4A3M - chains A and T of the 15 polymer chains in the assembly; structure by X-ray diffraction, 3.90 A resolution.

# Chain A
Molecule: DNA-directed RNA polymerase II subunit RPB1
Organism: Saccharomyces cerevisiae
Notes: EC 2.7.7.6
UniProtKB: P04050 (RPB1_YEAST); residue numbers follow UniProt; this construct covers 1-1732
Chain sequence (1732 residues; numbered 1 to 1732; the number before each row is that of its first residue):
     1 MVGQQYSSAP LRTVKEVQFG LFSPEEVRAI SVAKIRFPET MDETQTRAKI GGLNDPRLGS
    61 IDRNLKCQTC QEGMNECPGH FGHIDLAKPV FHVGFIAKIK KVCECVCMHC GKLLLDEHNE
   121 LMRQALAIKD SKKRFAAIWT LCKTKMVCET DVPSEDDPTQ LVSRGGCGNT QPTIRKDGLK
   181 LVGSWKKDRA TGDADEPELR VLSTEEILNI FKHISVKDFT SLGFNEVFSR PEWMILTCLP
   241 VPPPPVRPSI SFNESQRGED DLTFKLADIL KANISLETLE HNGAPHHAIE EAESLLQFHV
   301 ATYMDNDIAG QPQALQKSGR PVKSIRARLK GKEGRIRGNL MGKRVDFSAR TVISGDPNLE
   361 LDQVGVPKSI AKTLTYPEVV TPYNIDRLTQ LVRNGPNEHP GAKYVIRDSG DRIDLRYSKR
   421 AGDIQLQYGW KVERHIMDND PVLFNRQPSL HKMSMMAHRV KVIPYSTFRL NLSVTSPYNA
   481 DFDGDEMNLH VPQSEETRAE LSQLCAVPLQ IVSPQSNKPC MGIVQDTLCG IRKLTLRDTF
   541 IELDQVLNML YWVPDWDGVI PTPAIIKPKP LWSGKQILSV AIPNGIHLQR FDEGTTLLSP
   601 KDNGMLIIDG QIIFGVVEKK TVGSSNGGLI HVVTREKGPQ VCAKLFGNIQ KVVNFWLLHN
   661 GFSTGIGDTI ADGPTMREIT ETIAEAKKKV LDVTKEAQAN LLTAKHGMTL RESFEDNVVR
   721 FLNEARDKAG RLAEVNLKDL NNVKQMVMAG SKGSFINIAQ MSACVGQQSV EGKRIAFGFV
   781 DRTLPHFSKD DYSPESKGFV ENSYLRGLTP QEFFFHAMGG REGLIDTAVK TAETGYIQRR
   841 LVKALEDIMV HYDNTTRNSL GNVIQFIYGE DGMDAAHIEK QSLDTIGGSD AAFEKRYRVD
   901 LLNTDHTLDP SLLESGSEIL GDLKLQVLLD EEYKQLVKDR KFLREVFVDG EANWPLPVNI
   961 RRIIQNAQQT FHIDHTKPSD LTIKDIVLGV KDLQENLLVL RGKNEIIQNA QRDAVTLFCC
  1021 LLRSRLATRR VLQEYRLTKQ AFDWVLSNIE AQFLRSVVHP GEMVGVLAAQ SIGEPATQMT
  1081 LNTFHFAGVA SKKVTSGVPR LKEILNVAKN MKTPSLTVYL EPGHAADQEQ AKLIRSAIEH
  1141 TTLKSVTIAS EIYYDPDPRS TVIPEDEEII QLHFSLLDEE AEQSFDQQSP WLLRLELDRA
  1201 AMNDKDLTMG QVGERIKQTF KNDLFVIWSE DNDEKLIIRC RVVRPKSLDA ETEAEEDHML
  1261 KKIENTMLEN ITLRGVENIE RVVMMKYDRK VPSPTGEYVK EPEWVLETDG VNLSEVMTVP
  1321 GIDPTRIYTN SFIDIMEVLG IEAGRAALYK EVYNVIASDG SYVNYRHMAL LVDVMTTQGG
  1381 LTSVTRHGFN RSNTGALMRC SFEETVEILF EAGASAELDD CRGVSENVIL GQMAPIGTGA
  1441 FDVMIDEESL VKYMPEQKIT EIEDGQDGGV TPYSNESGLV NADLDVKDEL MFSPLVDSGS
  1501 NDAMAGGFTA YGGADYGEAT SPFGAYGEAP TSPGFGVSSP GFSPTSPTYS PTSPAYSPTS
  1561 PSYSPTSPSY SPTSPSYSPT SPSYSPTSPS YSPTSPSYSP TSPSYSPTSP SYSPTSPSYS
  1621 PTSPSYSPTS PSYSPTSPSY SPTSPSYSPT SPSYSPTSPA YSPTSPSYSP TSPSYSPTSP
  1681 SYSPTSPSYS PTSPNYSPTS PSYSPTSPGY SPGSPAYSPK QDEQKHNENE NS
Unresolved in the structure: 1-2, 1084-1091, 1177-1186, 1244-1253, 1456-1732
Metal / ion sites: Zn2+ site 1: Cys67, Cys70, Cys77, His80; Zn2+ site 2: Cys107, Cys110, Cys148, Cys167; Mg2+: Asp481, Asp483, Asp485 (shared with 1 residue of chain P)
Small-molecule neighbours: AMP-CPP (APC; diphosphomethylphosphonic acid adenosyl ester): Arg446, Pro448, Asn479, Asp481, Asp483, Lys752, Leu1081
Swiss-Prot annotation at these positions:
  - region: Pro248 to Asp260 (Lid loop), Asn306 to Lys323 (Rudder loop), Pro810 to Glu822 (Bridging helix)
  - binding site (Zn(2+)): Cys67, Cys70, Cys77, His80, Cys107, Cys110, Cys148, Cys167
  - binding site (Mg(2+)): Asp481, Asp483, Asp485
  - modified residue: Thr1471 (Phosphothreonine)
  - cross-link (Glycyl lysine isopeptide (Lys-Gly)): Lys695 (interchain with G-Cter in ubiquitin), Lys1246 (interchain with G-Cter in ubiquitin), Lys1350 (interchain with G-Cter in ubiquitin)
  - natural variant: Ser1653 to Pro1659 (deletion: In strain: A364A)
  - mutagenesis: Lys1246 (K1246R: Impairs ubiquitination during transcription stress)
What the authors report for this chain:
  - mutagenesis - Q1078N, Q1078S: abolished growth (citing earlier work)

# Chain T
Molecule: 26-nt DNA strand
Sequence (26 nucleotides; each row starts with the number of its first residue):
     4 AGCTCAAGTA CTTTTTCCUG GTCATT
Unresolved in the structure: 4-7, 25-29
Modified residues: BRU (5-bromo-2'-deoxyuridine-5'-monophosphate) at position 22

# How chain A and chain T interact
Pairs across the interface (22; chain A residue first):
  Lys332(A) with DT17(T), phosphate contact; DT18(T), salt bridge to the phosphate; DT19(T), salt bridge to the phosphate
  Arg337(A) with DT16(T), phosphate contact; DT17(T), salt bridge to the phosphate
  Arg344(A) with DC21(T), salt bridge to the phosphate
  Arg350(A) with DC20(T), base contact; DC21(T), hydrogen bond to the sugar
  Gln447(A) with DT19(T), base contact; DC20(T), sugar contact
  Pro448(A) with DT19(T), base contact
  Glu486(A) with DC21(T), sugar contact
  Thr831(A) with DT18(T), sugar contact
  Ala832(A) with DT17(T), phosphate contact; DT18(T), sugar contact
  Gly835(A) with DT18(T), sugar contact
  Tyr836(A) with DT17(T), phosphate contact
  Arg839(A) with DT17(T), salt bridge to the phosphate
  Arg1386(A) with DT15(T), hydrogen bond to the base
  Glu1403(A) with DT16(T), phosphate contact; DT17(T), phosphate contact
  Glu1404(A) with DT15(T), sugar contact
Other interface residues (no listed pair), chain A (17 interface residues in all): Arg326, Glu1407
Other interface residues (no listed pair), chain T (8 interface residues in all): BRU_22

# In short
17 residues of chain A face 8 of chain T across their interface; the contacts include 2 hydrogen bonds and 5
salt bridges. Among the polar pairs are Arg1386(A)-DT15(T), Arg350(A)-DC21(T) and Lys332(A)-DT18(T). Ligands
of chain A: AMP-CPP. From the paper: Q1078N and Q1078S of chain A abolish growth.
Here chain A is DNA-directed RNA polymerase II subunit RPB1 (Saccharomyces cerevisiae) and chain T is a 26-nt
DNA strand. Entry 4A3M (RNA Polymerase II initial transcribing complex with a 4nt DNA-RNA hybrid and soaked
with AMPCPP) was determined by X-ray diffraction, deposited together with 4A3B, 4A3C, 4A3D, 4A3E, 4A3F, 4A3G
and 4 further entries.
